PDB entry 4LTC | X-ray diffraction, 2.50 A resolution | chains V and W of the 28 polymer chains in the assembly

# Chain V
Protein: Proteasome subunit beta type-2
Organism: Saccharomyces cerevisiae
Notes: EC 3.4.25.1
Reference sequence: P25043 (PSB2_YEAST); residues 1-232 here correspond to UniProt positions 30-261 (UniProt number = residue number + 29)
Chain sequence (232 residues; row label = number of the first residue in the row):
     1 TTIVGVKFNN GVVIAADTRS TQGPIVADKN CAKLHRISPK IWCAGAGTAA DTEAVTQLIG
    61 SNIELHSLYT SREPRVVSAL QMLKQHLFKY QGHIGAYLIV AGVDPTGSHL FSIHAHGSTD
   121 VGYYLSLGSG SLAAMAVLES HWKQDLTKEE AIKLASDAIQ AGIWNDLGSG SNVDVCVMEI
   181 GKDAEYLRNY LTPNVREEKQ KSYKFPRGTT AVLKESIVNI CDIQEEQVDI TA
Not modelled in the structure: 223-232
Curated features (UniProtKB/Swiss-Prot):
  - active site: T1 (Nucleophile)

# Chain W
Protein: Proteasome subunit beta type-3
Organism: Saccharomyces cerevisiae
Notes: EC 3.4.25.1
Reference sequence: P25451 (PSB3_YEAST); residues 0-204 here correspond to UniProt positions 1-205 (UniProt number = residue number + 1)
Chain sequence (205 residues; row label = number of the first residue in the row; numbering starts at 0):
     0 MSDPSSINGG IVVAMTGKDC VAIACDLRLG SQSLGVSNKF EKIFHYGHVF LGITGLATDV
    60 TTLNEMFRYK TNLYKLKEER AIEPETFTQL VSSSLYERRF GPYFVGPVVA GINSKSGKPF
   120 IAGFDLIGCI DEAKDFIVSG TASDQLFGMC ESLYEPNLEP EDLFETISQA LLNAADRDAL
   180 SGWGAVVYII KKDEVVKRYL KMRQD
Not modelled in the structure: 0
Curated features (UniProtKB/Swiss-Prot):
  - modified residue: S30 (Phosphoserine)
  - cross-link: K69 (Glycyl lysine isopeptide (Lys-Gly) (interchain with G-Cter in ubiquitin))

# Interface between chain V and chain W
Residue-residue contacts (64):
  I25(V) - D143(W)
  I25(V) - F146(W)  hydrophobic
  V26(V) - F146(W)
  A27(V) - D130(W)
  A27(V) - F146(W)  hydrophobic
  D28(V) - D130(W)
  D28(V) - E131(W)
  K29(V) - E150(W)  salt bridge
  A49(V) - C128(W)  hydrophobic
  A50(V) - Y95(W)
  A50(V) - I126(W)  hydrophobic
  A50(V) - C128(W)
  D51(V) - Y95(W)  hydrogen bond
  D51(V) - R98(W)  salt bridge
  A54(V) - Y95(W)
  H93(V) - R98(W)  hydrogen bond (backbone-side chain)
  H93(V) - F99(W)
  I94(V) - Y95(W)
  I94(V) - F99(W)  hydrophobic
  R196(V) - E150(W)  salt bridge
  K199(V) - E150(W)
  K199(V) - S151(W)  hydrogen bond (side chain-backbone)
  K199(V) - Y153(W)  hydrogen bond (side chain-backbone)
  S202(V) - E154(W)  hydrogen bond
  Y203(V) - S151(W)
  Y203(V) - L152(W)  hydrophobic
  K204(V) - E154(W)
  K204(V) - D161(W)  salt bridge
  F205(V) - L152(W)  hydrophobic
  F205(V) - Q168(W)
  P206(V) - E164(W)
  R207(V) - E160(W)
  R207(V) - D161(W)  salt bridge
  R207(V) - E164(W)
  G208(V) - E164(W)  hydrogen bond (backbone-side chain)
  T209(V) - E164(W)  hydrogen bond (backbone-side chain)
  T209(V) - Q168(W)
  T210(V) - E164(W)  hydrogen bond
  T210(V) - S167(W)
  T210(V) - Q168(W)  hydrogen bond
  T210(V) - L199(W)
  A211(V) - L199(W)
  A211(V) - K200(W)  hydrogen bond (backbone-backbone)
  V212(V) - F163(W)  hydrophobic
  V212(V) - Y198(W)
  L213(V) - Y198(W)  hydrogen bond (backbone-backbone)
  L213(V) - L199(W)
  L213(V) - K200(W)
  K214(V) - R197(W)
  K214(V) - Y198(W)  hydrogen bond (backbone-backbone)
  E215(V) - K196(W)
  E215(V) - R197(W)  salt bridge
  S216(V) - V195(W)
  S216(V) - K196(W)  hydrogen bond (backbone-backbone)
  I217(V) - V194(W)
  V218(V) - H44(W)
  V218(V) - Y187(W)  hydrophobic
  V218(V) - V194(W)  hydrogen bond (backbone-backbone)
  V218(V) - K196(W)
  N219(V) - H44(W)
  I220(V) - G46(W)
  I220(V) - H47(W)
  I220(V) - V194(W)  hydrophobic
  D222(V) - K74(W)  salt bridge
Interface residues without a listed pair, chain V (36 interface residues in all): Q22, T48, Y90
Interface residues without a listed pair, chain W (37 interface residues in all): F49, D124, D134, L171, E193

# Overview
36 residues of chain V face 37 of chain W across their interface; the contacts include 14 hydrogen bonds and 7
salt bridges. Polar pairs include K29(V)-E150(W), D51(V)-R98(W) and R196(V)-E150(W). UniProt lists active-site
residue T1(V) on chain V.
Here chain V is Proteasome subunit beta type-2 and chain W is Proteasome subunit beta type-3, both from
Saccharomyces cerevisiae. Entry 4LTC (Crystal structure of yeast 20S proteasome in complex with enone
carmaphycin analogue 6) was determined by X-ray diffraction, deposited together with 4HNP, 4HRC and 4HRD.
